PDB entry 9J82 | electron microscopy, 3.95 A resolution | chains A and L of the 3 polymer chains in the assembly

[Chain A]
Molecule: Putative zinc metalloprotease aq_1964
From: Aquifex aeolicus VF5
Notes: EC 3.4.24.-
Reference sequence: O67776 (Y1964_AQUAE); numbering as in UniProt (aligned over 1-429)
Sequence (441 residues; each row starts with the number of its first residue):
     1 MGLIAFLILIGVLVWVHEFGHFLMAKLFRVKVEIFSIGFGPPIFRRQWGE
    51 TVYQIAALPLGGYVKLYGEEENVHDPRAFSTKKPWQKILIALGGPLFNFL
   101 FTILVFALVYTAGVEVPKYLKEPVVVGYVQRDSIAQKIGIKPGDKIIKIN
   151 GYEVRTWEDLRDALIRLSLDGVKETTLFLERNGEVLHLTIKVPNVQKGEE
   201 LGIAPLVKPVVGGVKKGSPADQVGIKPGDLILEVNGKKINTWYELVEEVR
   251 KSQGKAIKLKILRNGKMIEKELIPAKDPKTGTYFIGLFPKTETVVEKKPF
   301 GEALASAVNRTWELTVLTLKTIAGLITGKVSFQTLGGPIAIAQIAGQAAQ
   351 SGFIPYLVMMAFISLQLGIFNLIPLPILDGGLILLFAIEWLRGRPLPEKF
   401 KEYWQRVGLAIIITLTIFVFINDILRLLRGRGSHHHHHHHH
Not modelled in the structure: 430-441
Modified residues: Met1 (N-formylmethionine; FME); Asn150 (l-3-aminosuccinimide; SNN)
Construct notes: expression tag (430-441)
Bound ions: Zn2+: His17, His21, Asp379
Curated features (UniProtKB/Swiss-Prot):
  - active site: Glu18
  - binding site (Zn(2+)): His17, His21

[Chain L]
Molecule: L chain of mouse monoclonal antibody IgG 4A9
From: Mus musculus
Notes: antibody fragment or engineered binder
Sequence (214 residues; each row starts with the number of its first residue):
     1 DIVMTQSHKFMSTSVGDRVSITCKASQDVGTDVAWYQQKPGQSPKLLIYW
    51 ASIRHTGVPDRFTGSGSGTDFTLTISNVQSEDLADYFCQQYSSYPLTFGA
   101 GTKLELERADAAPTVSIFPPSSEQLTSGGASVVCFLNNFYPKDINVKWKI
   151 DGSERQNGVLNSWTDQDSKDSTYSMSSTLTLTKDEYERHNSYTCEATHKT
   201 STSPIVKSFNRNEC
Disulfides: Cys23-Cys88, Cys134-Cys194

[Interface between chain A and chain L]
Contacting residue pairs (7; chain A residue first):
  Arg131(A) - Tyr94(L)
  Asp132(A) - Tyr94(L)  hydrogen bond
  Asn194(A) - Ile53(L)
  Lys197(A) - Ser52(L)  hydrogen bond
  Lys197(A) - Ile53(L)
  Glu199(A) - Trp50(L)
  Glu199(A) - Ile53(L)
Also at the interface, not in a pair above, chain A (6 interface residues in all): Thr280
Also at the interface, not in a pair above, chain L (7 interface residues in all): Gln27, Tyr49, Ser92

[In short]
6 residues of chain A and 7 residues of chain L are in contact; the contacts include 2 hydrogen bonds. Polar
pairs include Asp132(A)-Tyr94(L) and Lys197(A)-Ser52(L). From UniProt: active-site residue Glu18(A) and
Zn2+-binding residues His17(A) and His21(A) on chain A.
Chain A is Putative zinc metalloprotease aq_1964 (Aquifex aeolicus VF5) and chain L is L chain of mouse
monoclonal antibody IgG 4A9 (Mus musculus); the structure, Cryo-EM structure of wild type Aquifex aeolicus
RseP in complex with Fab, was determined by electron microscopy together with 8ZAY and 9J83 from the same
study.
